Entry 5ADU (X-ray diffraction, 1.10 A resolution); this record covers chains L and M of the 4 polymer chains in the assembly.

Chain L (and M):
Molecule: Hydrogenase-1 large chain
Organism: Escherichia coli str. K-12 substr. MC4100
Notes: EC 1.12.99.6; fragment: catalytic domain, residues 46-372; chain M of this document is another copy of the same molecule, construct and numbering; everything in this record applies to it too
UniProtKB: P0ACD8 (MBHL_ECOLI); residue numbers follow UniProt; this construct covers 1-582
Chain sequence (582 residues; each row starts with the number of its first residue):
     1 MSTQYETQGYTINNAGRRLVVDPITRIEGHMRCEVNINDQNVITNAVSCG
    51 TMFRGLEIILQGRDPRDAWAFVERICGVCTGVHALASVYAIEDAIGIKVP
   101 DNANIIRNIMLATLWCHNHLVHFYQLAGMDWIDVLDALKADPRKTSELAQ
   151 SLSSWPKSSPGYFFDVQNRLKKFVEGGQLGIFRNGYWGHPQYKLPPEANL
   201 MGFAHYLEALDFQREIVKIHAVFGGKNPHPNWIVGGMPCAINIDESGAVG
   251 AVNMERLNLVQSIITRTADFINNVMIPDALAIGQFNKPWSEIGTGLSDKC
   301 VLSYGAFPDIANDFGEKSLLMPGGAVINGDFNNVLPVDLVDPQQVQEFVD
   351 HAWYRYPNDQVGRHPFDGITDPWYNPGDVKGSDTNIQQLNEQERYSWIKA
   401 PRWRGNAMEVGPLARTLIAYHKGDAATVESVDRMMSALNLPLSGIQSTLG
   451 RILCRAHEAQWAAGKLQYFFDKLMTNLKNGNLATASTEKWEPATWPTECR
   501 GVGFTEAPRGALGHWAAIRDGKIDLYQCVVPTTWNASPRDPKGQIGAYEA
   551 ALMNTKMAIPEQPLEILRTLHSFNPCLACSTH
Disordered / not traced: 1
Modified residues: Cys79 (S-hydroxycysteine; CSO)
Differences from the reference sequence: engineered mutation Asn118 (Asp in P0ACD8), Asn574 (Asp in P0ACD8)
Metal / ion sites: Mg2+: Glu57, Cys528, His582; Ni2+: Cys76, Cys79, Cys576, Cys579; carbonmonoxide-(dicyano) iron Fe: Cys79, Cys579 (together with Ni2+)
Ligand contacts: carbonmonoxide-(dicyano) iron (FCO): Cys79, Val82, His83, Ala507, Pro508, Arg509, Leu512, Val530, Pro531, Thr532, Cys576, Cys579
UniProt features mapped onto this chain:
  - binding site (Ni(2+)): Cys76, Cys79, Cys576, Cys579

How chain L and chain M interact:
Residue-residue contacts - 25 pairs, chain L then chain M:
  Gln150(L) - Ser146(M)
  Gln150(L) - Gln150(M)  hydrogen bond
  Gln150(L) - Ser159(M)
  Gln150(L) - Pro160(M)
  Ser154(L) - Ser159(M)  hydrogen bond (backbone-side chain)
  Ser154(L) - Gly161(M)
  Ser154(L) - Tyr162(M)
  Trp155(L) - Ser159(M)  hydrogen bond (backbone-side chain)
  Pro156(L) - Pro156(M)
  Pro156(L) - Lys157(M)
  Pro156(L) - Ser158(M)  hydrogen bond (backbone-backbone)
  Pro156(L) - Ser159(M)  hydrogen bond (backbone-backbone)
  Pro156(L) - Tyr162(M)  hydrophobic
  Lys157(L) - Pro156(M)
  Ser158(L) - Pro156(M)  hydrogen bond (backbone-backbone)
  Ser158(L) - Ser159(M)
  Ser159(L) - Gln150(M)
  Ser159(L) - Ser154(M)  hydrogen bond (side chain-backbone)
  Ser159(L) - Trp155(M)  hydrogen bond (side chain-backbone)
  Ser159(L) - Pro156(M)  hydrogen bond (backbone-backbone)
  Ser159(L) - Ser158(M)
  Pro160(L) - Gln150(M)
  Gly161(L) - Ser154(M)
  Tyr162(L) - Ser154(M)
  Tyr162(L) - Pro156(M)  hydrophobic
Also at the interface, not in a pair above, chain L (12 interface residues in all): Ser146, Asp165
Also at the interface, not in a pair above, chain M (12 interface residues in all): Asp165

In short:
The chain L/chain M interface involves 12 residues from each chain, with 9 hydrogen bonds. Polar pairs include
Gln150(L)-Gln150(M), Ser154(L)-Ser159(M) and Trp155(L)-Ser159(M). Bound to chain L: carbonmonoxide-(dicyano)
iron. Glu57(L), Cys528(L) and His582(L) coordinate Mg2+. Curated annotation (UniProt) lists 4 Ni2+-binding
residues on chain L.
Chain L and chain M are both Hydrogenase-1 large chain (Escherichia coli str. K-12 substr. MC4100); the
structure, The Mechanism of Hydrogen Activation by NiFe-hydrogenases, was determined by X-ray diffraction,
deposited together with 5A4F, 5A4I, 5A4M and 4UE3.
